PDB entry 4LHX | X-ray diffraction, 3.05 A resolution | chains A and F of the 3 polymer chains in the assembly

== Chain A ==
Name: Ras-related protein Rab-8A
From: Homo sapiens
Reference sequence: P61006 (RAB8A_HUMAN); residues 1-184 here = UniProt positions 1-184
Amino-acid sequence (186 residues; row label = number of the first residue in the row; numbers below 1 keep their minus sign (Gly-1 is residue -1)):
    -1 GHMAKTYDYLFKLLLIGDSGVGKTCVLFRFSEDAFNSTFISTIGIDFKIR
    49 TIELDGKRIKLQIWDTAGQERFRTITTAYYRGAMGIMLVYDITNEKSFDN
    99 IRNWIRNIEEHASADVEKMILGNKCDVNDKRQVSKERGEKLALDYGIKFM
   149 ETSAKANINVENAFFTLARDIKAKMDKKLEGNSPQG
Not modelled in the structure: -1 to 2, 178-184
Differences from the reference sequence: expression tag (-1 to 0)
UniProt features mapped onto this chain:
  - motif: Asp31 to Phe45 (Switch 1), Asp63 to Gly80 (Switch 2)
  - binding site (GTP): Ser17, Gly18, Val19, Gly20, Lys21, Thr22, Cys23, Ser35, Ser39, Thr40, Gly66, Asn121, Lys122, Asp124, Ala152, Lys153
  - binding site (Mg(2+)): Thr22, Thr40, Asp63
  - modified residue: Thr72 (Phosphothreonine), Ser181 (Phosphoserine)
  - mutagenesis: Thr22 (T22N: Loss of interaction with MICAL1. Loss of GRAF1/ARHGAP26 and GRAF2/ARHGAP10 tubular localization. Loss of E-cadherin and MMP14 export. Stimulates interaction with RPGR), Gln67 (Q67L: Probable constitutively active mutant locked in the active GTP-bound form. Stimulates interaction with MICALL1. Increased WDR44-positive tubulation ...), Thr72 (T72A: Loss of phosphorylation. No effect on the binding of GDP or GTP. Localizes primarily to the Golgi complex but does not affect membrane localization ...)
Reported in the primary citation:
  - binding site for sulfate ion: Lys21
  - conformationally variable residues (loop rearrangement): Asp63
  - contacts within the chain: Lys21-Asp63

== Chain F ==
Name: Rab-3A-interacting protein
From: Homo sapiens
Reference sequence: Q96QF0 (RAB3I_HUMAN); residues 157-232 here correspond to UniProt positions 173-248 (UniProt number = residue number + 16)
Amino-acid sequence (78 residues; row label = number of the first residue in the row):
   155 GPGYERLKEELAKAQRELKLKDEECERLSKVRDQLGQELEELTASLFEEA
   205 HKMVREANIKQATAEKQLKEAQGKIDVL
Not modelled in the structure: 155-156
Differences from the reference sequence: expression tag (155-156)

== Chain A / chain F interface ==
Residue-residue contacts - 18 pairs, chain A then chain F:
  Thr36(A) - Met207(F)
  Phe37(A) - Met207(F)  hydrophobic
  Thr40(A) - Glu203(F)
  Ile41(A) - Ser199(F)
  Ile41(A) - Leu200(F)
  Arg69(A) - Glu195(F)  salt bridge
  Arg69(A) - Ser199(F)  hydrogen bond
  Phe70(A) - Glu192(F)
  Phe70(A) - Glu195(F)
  Arg71(A) - Glu192(F)
  Thr72(A) - Gln188(F)
  Thr72(A) - Leu189(F)
  Thr72(A) - Glu192(F)  hydrogen bond (backbone-side chain)
  Ile73(A) - Leu189(F)  hydrophobic
  Ile73(A) - Glu192(F)  hydrogen bond (backbone-side chain)
  Ile73(A) - Leu193(F)
  Ile73(A) - Leu196(F)  hydrophobic
  Arg79(A) - Leu182(F)
Interface residues without a listed pair, chain A (12 interface residues in all): Ile43, Ala76

== Summary ==
12 residues of chain A and 11 residues of chain F are in contact; the contacts include 3 hydrogen bonds and 1
salt bridge. Among the polar pairs are Arg69(A)-Glu195(F), Arg69(A)-Ser199(F) and Thr72(A)-Glu192(F). The
paper reports a binding site for sulfate ion at Lys21(A); conformational variability at Asp63(A).
Chain A is Ras-related protein Rab-8A and chain F is Rab-3A-interacting protein, both from Homo sapiens; the
structure, Crystal structure of nucleotide-free Rab8:Rabin8, was determined by X-ray diffraction, deposited
together with 4LHV, 4LHW, 4LHY, 4LHZ and 4LI0.
